Entry 6IF2 (X-ray diffraction, 2.40 A resolution); this record covers chains B and A.

== Chain B ==
Protein: Ras-related protein Rab-35
Organism: Homo sapiens
UniProtKB: Q15286 (RAB35_HUMAN); numbering as in UniProt (aligned over 1-180)
Sequence (186 residues; each row starts with the number of its first residue; numbers below 1 keep their minus sign (Gly-5 is residue -5)):
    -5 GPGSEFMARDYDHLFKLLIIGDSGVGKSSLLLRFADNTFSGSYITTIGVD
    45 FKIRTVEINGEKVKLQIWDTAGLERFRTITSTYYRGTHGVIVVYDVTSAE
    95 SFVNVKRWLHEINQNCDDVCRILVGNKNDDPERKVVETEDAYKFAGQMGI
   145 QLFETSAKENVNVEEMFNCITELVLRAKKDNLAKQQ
Unresolved in the structure: -5 to 0, 179-180
Sequence notes: expression tag (-5 to 0); engineered mutation Leu67 (Gln in Q15286)
Curated features (UniProtKB/Swiss-Prot):
  - motif: Asp30 to Gly42 (Switch 1), Thr64 to Gly80 (Switch 2)
  - binding site (GTP): Gly18, Val19, Gly20, Lys21, Ser22, Ser23, Ser34, Gly35, Tyr37, Thr39, Thr40, Gly66, Asn120, Lys121, Asp123, Ala151, Lys152
  - binding site (Mg(2+)): Ser22, Thr40, Asp63
  - modified residue: Thr72 (Phosphothreonine), Ser75 (O-(2-cholinephosphoryl)serine), Tyr77 (O-AMP-tyrosine)
  - mutagenesis: Asp4 (D4A: Decreased interaction with RUSC2. No change in interaction with ACAP2, OCRL and MICAL1), Tyr5 (Y5A: Decreased interaction with RUSC2), Lys10 (K10A: Loss of interaction with RUSC2), Ser22 (S22N: Destabilization of the intercellular bridge during cytokinesis. Strong reduction in fast recycling), Phe45 (F45A: Decreased interaction with ACAP2 and RUSC2), Lys58 (K58A: Loss of interaction with RUSC2), Gln60 (Q60A: Decreased interaction with RUSC2), Trp62 (W62A: Loss of interaction with ACAP2 and RUSC2), Thr72 (T72A: Loss of phosphorylation. No effect on binding to GDI1 and GDI2. Loss of interaction with ACAP2. No change in interaction with RUSC2, OCRL and MICAL1; T72D: Loss of interaction with ACAP2 ...), Thr76 (T76S: Decreased interaction with ACAP2), Arg79 (R79E: Loss of interaction with ACAP2 and RUSC2; R79Q: Decreased interaction with ACAP2 and RUSC2; R79W: Decreased interaction with ACAP2 and RUSC2)
Ion coordination: Mg2+: Ser22, Thr40 (together with GTP)
Residues lining bound ligands: GTP (guanosine-5'-triphosphate): Asp16, Ser17, Gly18, Val19, Gly20, Lys21, Ser22, Ser23, Phe33, Ser34, Gly35, Ser36, Tyr37, Ile38, Thr39, Thr40, Thr64, Ala65, Gly66, Leu67, Asn120, Lys121, Asp123, Ser150, Ala151, Lys152

== Chain A ==
Protein: Iporin
Organism: Homo sapiens
UniProtKB: Q8N2Y8 (RUSC2_HUMAN); residue numbers follow UniProt; this construct covers 983-1181
Sequence (205 residues; row label = number of the first residue in the row):
   977 GPGSEFSEAISIDLLQKKGLVKAVNIAVDLIVAHFGTSRDPGVKAKLGNS
  1027 SVSPNVGHLVLKYLCPAVRAVLEDGLKAFVLDVIIGQRKNMPWSVVEAST
  1077 QLGPSTKVLHGLYNKVSQFPELTSHTMRFNAFILGLLNIRSLEFWFNHLY
  1127 NHEDIIQTHYQPWGFLSAAHTVCPGLFEELLLLLQPLALLPFSLDLLFQH
  1177 RLLQS
Unresolved in the structure: 977-983, 1179-1181
Sequence notes: expression tag (977-982)
Curated features (UniProtKB/Swiss-Prot):
  - mutagenesis: Asp1005 (D1005A: Decreased interaction with RAB35), Arg1015 (R1015K: Strong decrease in interaction with RAB35), Glu1119 (E1119A: Loss of interaction with RAB35; E1119K: Loss of interaction with RAB35), Glu1155 (E1155A: Loss of interaction with RAB35), Leu1158 (L1158A: Loss of interaction with RAB35), Gln1161 (Q1161A: Decreased interaction with RAB35)

== How chain B and chain A interact ==
Residue-residue contacts (26; chain B residue first):
  Asp4(B) with Lys998(A), salt bridge
  Tyr5(B) with Asn1001(A); Glu1155(A), hydrogen bond; Leu1159(A)
  Leu8(B) with Glu1155(A); Leu1158(A), hydrophobic; Leu1159(A), hydrophobic
  Lys10(B) with Leu1158(A); Gln1161(A), hydrogen bond
  Ser22(B) with Arg1015(A)
  Leu26(B) with Arg1015(A)
  Ile38(B) with Arg1015(A), hydrogen bond (backbone-side chain)
  Phe45(B) with Val1008(A), hydrophobic; Pro1162(A), hydrophobic; Leu1165(A), hydrophobic; Leu1166(A), hydrophobic
  Lys46(B) with Thr1013(A)
  Lys58(B) with Asn1001(A), hydrogen bond; Asp1005(A), salt bridge
  Gln60(B) with Leu1158(A), hydrogen bond (side chain-backbone); Pro1162(A)
  Trp62(B) with Gln1161(A); Leu1165(A), hydrophobic
  Arg79(B) with Glu1119(A), salt bridge; Gln1161(A), hydrogen bond (backbone-side chain)
  His82(B) with Leu1158(A)
Other interface residues (no listed pair), chain B (22 interface residues in all): Phe9, Asp30, Thr40, Val43, Asp44, Ile47, Thr76, Gly80
Other interface residues (no listed pair), chain A (16 interface residues in all): Val997, Lys1020

== Overview ==
The interface between chain B and chain A involves 22 residues on one side and 16 on the other, with 6
hydrogen bonds and 3 salt bridges. Polar pairs include Asp4(B)-Lys998(A), Lys58(B)-Asp1005(A) and
Arg79(B)-Glu1119(A). Chain B binds GTP.
Chain B is Ras-related protein Rab-35 and chain A is Iporin, both from Homo sapiens; the structure, Complex
structure of Rab35 and its effector RUSC2, was determined by X-ray diffraction (same publication as 6IF3).
